Entry 3IG9 (X-ray diffraction, 1.90 A resolution); this record covers chain A.

# Chain A
Name: Soc small outer capsid protein
From: Enterobacteria phage RB69
UniProt: Q7Y5B1 (Q7Y5B1_BPR69); numbering as in UniProt (aligned over 1-78)
Amino-acid sequence (78 residues; numbered 1 to 78; the number before each row is that of its first residue):
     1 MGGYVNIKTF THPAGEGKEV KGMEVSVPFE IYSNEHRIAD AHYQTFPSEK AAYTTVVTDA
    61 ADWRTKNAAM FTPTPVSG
Not modelled in the structure: 1, 77-78
What the authors report for this chain:
  - interface residues: Phe-29 to Pro-47
  - mutagenesis - F29A, H36A/I38A, I38A, A41Y, Y43A: decreased binding to capsid
  - mutagenesis - K18E, F29A, I38A, A41Y: decreased stability in response to alkaline pH
  - mutagenesis - H36A/I38A, Y43A: abolished stability in response to pH 10.6
  - mutagenesis - H36A: decreased stability
  - mutagenesis - E49A/K50A: unchanged stability
  - mutagenesis - E16R: decreased stability in response to pH 10.6
  - mutagenesis - E16R, K18E: unchanged binding to capsid
  - self-association interface (contacts with another copy of this molecule): Phe-29 to Pro-47

# In short
From the paper: F29A, H36A/I38A and I38A, among others, reduce binding to capsid; the interface residue
Phe-29; 9 substitutions were tested in all.
Chain A is Soc small outer capsid protein (Enterobacteria phage RB69); the structure, Small outer capsid
protein (SOC) of bacteriophage RB69, was determined by X-ray diffraction, deposited together with 3IGE.
